PDB entry 4Z3H | X-ray diffraction, 1.50 A resolution | chain A

[Chain A]
Protein: PapG, lectin domain
Source organism: Escherichia coli
Reference sequence: T7DCJ2 (T7DCJ2_ECOLX); residues 0-196 here correspond to UniProt positions 20-216 (UniProt number = residue number + 20)
Chain sequence (198 residues; numbered -1 to 196; the number before each row is that of its first residue; numbers below 1 keep their minus sign (Met-1 is residue -1)):
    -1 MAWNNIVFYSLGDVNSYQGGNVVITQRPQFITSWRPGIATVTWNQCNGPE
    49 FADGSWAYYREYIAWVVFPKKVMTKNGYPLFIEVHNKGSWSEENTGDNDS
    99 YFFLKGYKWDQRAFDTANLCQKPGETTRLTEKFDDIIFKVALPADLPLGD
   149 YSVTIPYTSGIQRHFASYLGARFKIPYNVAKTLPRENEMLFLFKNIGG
Disordered / not traced: 196
Sequence notes: expression tag (-1); conflict Gln109 (Glu129 in T7DCJ2)
Disulfide bonds: Cys44-Cys118
Residues lining bound ligands: 4-methoxyphenol / beta-D-galactopyranose / alpha-D-galactopyranose: Glu59, Ile61, Ser89, Glu91, Leu102, Lys103, Gly104, Lys106, Trp107, Asp108, Arg170, Lys172

[Overview]
Bound to chain A: 4-methoxyphenol / beta-D-galactopyranose / alpha-D-galactopyranose.
Chain A is PapG, lectin domain (Escherichia coli); the structure, Crystal structure of the lectin domain of
PapG from E. coli BI47 in complex with 4-methoxyphenyl ..., was determined by X-ray diffraction together with
4Z3E, 4Z3F, 4Z3G, 4Z3I and 4Z3J from the same study.
